4HAZ - chains A and C of the 3 polymer chains in the assembly; structure by X-ray diffraction, 1.90 A resolution.

== Chain A ==
Name: GTP-binding nuclear protein Ran
From: Homo sapiens
UniProt: P62826 (RAN_HUMAN); residue numbers follow UniProt; this construct covers 1-216
Amino-acid sequence (216 residues; numbered 1 to 216; the number before each row is that of its first residue):
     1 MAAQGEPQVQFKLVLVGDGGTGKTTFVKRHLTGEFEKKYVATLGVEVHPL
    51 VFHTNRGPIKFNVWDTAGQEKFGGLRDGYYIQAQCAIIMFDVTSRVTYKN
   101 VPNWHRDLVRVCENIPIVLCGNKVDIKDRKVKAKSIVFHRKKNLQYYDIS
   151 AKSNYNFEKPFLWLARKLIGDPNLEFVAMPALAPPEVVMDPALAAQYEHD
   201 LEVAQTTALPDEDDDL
Unresolved in the structure: 1-8, 188-193
Bound ions: Mg2+: Thr24, Thr42 (together with GMP-PNP)
Small-molecule neighbours: GMP-PNP (GNP; phosphoaminophosphonic acid-guanylate ester): Gly17, Asp18, Gly19, Gly20, Thr21, Gly22, Lys23, Thr24, Thr25, Phe35, Glu36, Lys37, Lys38, Tyr39, Val40, Ala41, Thr42, Thr66, Ala67, Gly68, Gln69, Asn122, Lys123, Asp125, Ile126, Ser150, Ala151, Lys152
UniProt features mapped onto this chain:
  - region: Lys37 to Val45 (Switch-I), Gly68 to Gln84 (Switch-II), Asp211 to Leu216 (Interaction with RANBP1)
  - binding site (GTP): Asp18 to Thr25, Glu36 to Thr42, Gly68, Asn122 to Asp125, Ser150 to Lys152
  - site: Gln69 (Essential for GTP hydrolysis)
  - modified residue: Ala2 (N-acetylalanine), Thr24 (Phosphothreonine), Lys37 (N6-acetyllysine), Lys60 (N6-acetyllysine), Lys71 (N6-acetyllysine), Lys99 (N6-acetyllysine), Lys134 (N6-acetyllysine), Lys159 (N6-acetyllysine)
  - cross-link (Glycyl lysine isopeptide (Lys-Gly)): Lys71 (interchain with G-Cter in SUMO2), Lys152 (interchain with G-Cter in SUMO2)

== Chain C ==
Name: Exportin-1
From: Saccharomyces cerevisiae
UniProt: P30822 (XPO1_YEAST); numbering as in UniProt; present here: 1-376, 414-1058
Amino-acid sequence (1023 residues; each row starts with the number of its first residue; note: 37 numbers in that range are skipped by the numbering (no residue carries them; nothing is unmodelled there); numbers below 1 keep their minus sign (Gly-1 is residue -1)):
    -1 GAMEGILDFSNDLDIALLDQVVSTFYQGSGVQQKQAQEILTKFQDNPDAW
    49 QKADQILQFSTNPQSKFIALSILDKLITRKWKLLPNDHRIGIRNFVVGMI
    99 ISMCQDDEVFKTQKNLINKSDLTLVQILKQEWPQNWPEFIPELIGSSSSS
   149 VNVCENNMIVLKLLSEEVFDFSAEQMTQAKALHLKNSMSKEFEQIFKLCF
   199 QVLEQGSSSSLIVATLESLLRYLHWIPYRYIYETNILELLSTKFMTSPDT
   249 RAITLKCLTEVSNLKIPQDNDLIKRQTVLFFQNTLQQIATSVMPVTADLK
   299 ATYANANGNDQSFLQDLAMFLTTYLARNRALLESDESLRELLLNAHQYLI
   349 QLSKIEERELFKTTLDYWHNLVADLFYE
   414 PLKKHIYEEICSQLRLVIIENMVRPEEVLVVENDEGEIVREFVKESDTIQ
   464 LYKSEREVLVYLTHLNVIDTEEIMISKLARQIDGSEWSWHNINTLSWAIG
   514 SISGTMSEDTEKRFVVTVIKDLLDLCVKKSGKDNEAVVASDIMYVVGQYP
   564 RFLKAHWNFLRTVILQLFEFMHETHEGVQDMACDTFIKIVQKCKYHFVIQ
   614 QPRESEPFIQTIIRDIQKTTADLQPQQVHTFYKACGIIISEERSVAERNR
   664 LLSDLMQLPNMAWDTIVEQSTANPTLLLDSETVKIIANIIKTNVAVCTSM
   714 GADFYPQLGHIYYNMLQLYRAVSSMISAQVAAEGLIATKTPKVRGLRTIK
   764 KEILKLVETYISKARNLDDVVKVLVEPLLNAVLEDYMNNVPDARDAEVLN
   814 CMTTVVEKVGHMIPQGVILILQSVFECTLDMINKDFTEYPEHRVEFYKLL
   864 KVINEKSFAAFLELPPAAFKLFVDAICWAFKHNNRDVEVNGLQIALDLVK
   914 NIERMGNVPFANEFHKNYFFIFVSETFFVLTDSDHKSGFSKQALLLMKLI
   964 SLVYDNKISVPLYQEAEVPQGTSNQVYLSQYLANMLSNAFPHLTSEQIAS
  1014 FLSALTKQCKDLVVFKGTLRDFLVQIKEVGGDPTDYLFAEDKENA
Unresolved in the structure: -1, 689, 978, 1053-1058
Sequence notes: expression tag (-1 to 0); engineered mutation Cys539 (Thr in P30822), Ser543 (Arg in P30822), Glu548 (Lys in P30822), Gln579 (Lys in P30822), Cys1022 (Tyr in P30822)
Glycans and other covalent adducts: Leptomycin B (LBF) linked to Cys539
Small-molecule neighbours: Leptomycin B (LBF): Lys525, Val529, Ile532, Lys533, Leu536, Glu548, Val551, Ala552, Ile555, Met556, Val559, Phe565, His569, Asn571, Phe572, Thr575, Val576, Gln579, Leu580, Phe583
What the authors report for this chain:
  - binding site for Leptomycin B: Cys539
  - mutagenesis - R543S/K548E/K579Q: abolished catalytic activity on Leptomycin B

== Chain A / chain C interface ==
Pairs across the interface (63):
  Val45(A) with Gln35(C)
  Val47(A) with Gln31(C)
  Trp64(A) with Phe23(C), hydrophobic; Tyr24(C), hydrophobic; Gln31(C)
  Lys71(A) with Asp947(C), salt bridge
  Gly74(A) with Thr39(C); Gln42(C), hydrogen bond (backbone-side chain)
  Leu75(A) with Phe23(C), hydrophobic; Gln42(C)
  Arg76(A) with Lys73(C)
  Asp77(A) with Phe65(C); Lys117(C), salt bridge
  Gly78(A) with Tyr24(C), hydrogen bond (backbone-side chain); Phe65(C)
  Tyr79(A) with Phe23(C), hydrophobic; Gln35(C), hydrogen bond; Thr39(C)
  Ile81(A) with Tyr24(C); Gln62(C); Phe65(C), hydrophobic
  Gln82(A) with Gln25(C); Gln62(C)
  Asn103(A) with Phe169(C); Glu172(C), hydrogen bond
  Arg106(A) with Phe169(C); Gln173(C)
  Arg110(A) with Leu120(C); Leu161(C); Glu164(C), salt bridge; Glu165(C), salt bridge
  Val111(A) with Phe65(C), hydrophobic; Asn113(C)
  Glu113(A) with Asn116(C), hydrogen bond
  Ala133(A) with Gln463(C)
  His139(A) with Glu357(C), salt bridge
  Arg140(A) with Met317(C); Lys360(C); Thr361(C), hydrogen bond; Asp364(C), salt bridge
  Lys141(A) with Lys254(C); Glu258(C), salt bridge; Asn261(C); Met317(C)
  Asn143(A) with Lys254(C), hydrogen bond; Ser310(C); Gln313(C), hydrogen bond; Asp314(C), hydrogen bond
  Gln145(A) with Glu355(C), hydrogen bond; Glu357(C)
  Tyr146(A) with Glu357(C)
  Asp148(A) with Asp460(C)
  Tyr155(A) with Lys457(C); Glu458(C), hydrogen bond; Ser459(C), hydrogen bond (side chain-backbone); Asp460(C), hydrogen bond
  Asn156(A) with Asp460(C), hydrogen bond
  Lys167(A) with Gln309(C), hydrogen bond
  Pro172(A) with Ala302(C); Asn303(C)
  Thr206(A) with Ile749(C)
  Ala208(A) with Lys752(C)
  Glu212(A) with Arg757(C)
Other interface residues (no listed pair), chain A (41 interface residues in all): Lys12, Leu43, Gly44, Gln69, Asn100, Pro102, Val124, Lys134, Asp213
Other interface residues (no listed pair), chain C (49 interface residues in all): Leu38, Ser69, Thr257, Ala304, Ser467

== In short ==
Chain A and chain C form an interface of 41 and 49 residues respectively, with 15 hydrogen bonds and 7 salt
bridges. Among the polar pairs are Lys71(A)-Asp947(C), Asp77(A)-Lys117(C) and Arg110(A)-Glu164(C). Chain A
binds GMP-PNP. From the paper: a binding site for Leptomycin B at Cys539(C); R543S/K548E/K579Q of chain C
abolish catalytic activity on Leptomycin B.
Here chain A is GTP-binding nuclear protein Ran (Homo sapiens) and chain C is Exportin-1 (Saccharomyces
cerevisiae). Entry 4HAZ (Crystal structure of CRM1 inhibitor Leptomycin B in complex with
CRM1(R543S,K548E,K579Q)-Ran-RanBP1) was determined by X-ray diffraction (same publication as 4HAU, 4HAV, 4HAW,
4HAX, 4HAY, 4HB2, 4HB3 and 4HB4).
